Entry 5Y6L (X-ray diffraction, 2.90 A resolution); this record covers chains C and D of the 5 polymer chains in the assembly.

== Chain C ==
Name: Bifunctional glutamate/proline--tRNA ligase
From: Homo sapiens
Notes: EC 6.1.1.17; fragment: eprs gst-like domain
UniProtKB: P07814 (SYEP_HUMAN); numbering as in UniProt (aligned over 1-175)
Chain sequence (175 residues; numbered 1 to 175; the number before each row is that of its first residue):
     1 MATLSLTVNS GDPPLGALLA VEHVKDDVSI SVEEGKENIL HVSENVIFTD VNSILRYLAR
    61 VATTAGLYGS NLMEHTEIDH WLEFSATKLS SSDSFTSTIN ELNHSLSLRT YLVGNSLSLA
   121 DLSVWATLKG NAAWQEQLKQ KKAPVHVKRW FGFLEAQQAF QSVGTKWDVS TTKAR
Not modelled in the structure: 1, 172-175
Sequence notes: engineered mutation Ser92 (Cys in P07814), Ser105 (Cys in P07814), Ser123 (Cys in P07814)

== Chain D ==
Name: Aminoacyl tRNA synthase complex-interacting multifunctional protein 2
From: Homo sapiens
Notes: fragment: aimp2 gst-like domain
UniProtKB: Q13155 (AIMP2_HUMAN); residue numbers follow UniProt; this construct covers 90-320
Chain sequence (240 residues; each row starts with the number of its first residue):
    89 MTNIIQADEP TTLTTNALDL NSVLGKDYGA LKDIVINANP ASPPLSLLVL HRLLCEHFRV
   149 LSTVHTHSSV KSVPENLLKC FGEQNKKQPR QDYQLGFTLI WKNVPKTQMK FSIQTMCPIE
   209 GEGNIARFLF SLFGQKHNAV NATLIDSWVD IAIFQLKEGS SKEKAAVFRS MNSALGKSPW
   269 LAGNELTVAD VVLWSVLQQI GGCSVTVPAN VQRWMRSCEN LAPFNTALKL LKLEHHHHHH
Not modelled in the structure: 89-105, 171-173, 322-328
Sequence notes: initiating methionine (89); expression tag (321-328)

== How chain C and chain D interact ==
Residue-residue contacts (48; chain C residue first):
  Val46(C) with Val228(D), hydrophobic
  Phe48(C) with Val228(D); Thr231(D); Leu232(D), hydrophobic
  Asp50(C) with Ser235(D)
  Asn52(C) with Asp238(D)
  Ser53(C) with Thr231(D); Ser235(D), hydrogen bond
  Arg56(C) with Arg215(D); Asp234(D), salt bridge
  Tyr57(C) with Ala227(D); Val228(D), hydrophobic; Thr231(D)
  Arg60(C) with Ala227(D); Ala230(D); Thr231(D); Asp234(D), salt bridge
  Val61(C) with Ala227(D), hydrophobic
  Tyr68(C) with Asp234(D)
  Leu72(C) with Val111(D), hydrophobic; Phe216(D), hydrophobic; Ser219(D); Leu220(D), hydrophobic
  Met73(C) with Phe199(D), hydrophobic; Ser200(D); Thr203(D); Met204(D)
  Thr76(C) with Ile207(D); Asn212(D); Phe216(D)
  Glu77(C) with Thr203(D); Met204(D); Cys205(D); Ile207(D)
  Asp79(C) with Asn212(D); Arg215(D), salt bridge
  His80(C) with Pro206(D), hydrogen bond (side chain-backbone); Ile207(D); Glu208(D), hydrogen bond (side chain-backbone); Asn212(D)
  Trp81(C) with Cys205(D)
  Glu83(C) with Lys194(D), salt bridge; Asn212(D), hydrogen bond; Phe242(D)
  Thr87(C) with Lys194(D)
  Lys88(C) with Glu208(D), salt bridge
  Arg109(C) with Thr203(D), hydrogen bond (side chain-backbone); Cys205(D)
Interface residues without a listed pair, chain C (22 interface residues in all): Glu101
Interface residues without a listed pair, chain D (27 interface residues in all): Leu112, Met197, Gly209

== In short ==
22 residues of chain C and 27 residues of chain D are in contact, with 5 hydrogen bonds and 5 salt bridges.
Among the polar pairs are Arg56(C)-Asp234(D), Arg60(C)-Asp234(D) and Asp79(C)-Arg215(D).
Chain C is Bifunctional glutamate/proline--tRNA ligase and chain D is Aminoacyl tRNA synthase
complex-interacting multifunctional protein 2, both from Homo sapiens; the structure, A subcomplex crystal
structure of human cytosolic aspartyl-tRNA synthetase and heterotetrameric glutathione transferase-homology
domains in multi-tRNA ..., was determined by X-ray diffraction.
